PDB entry 5T94 | X-ray diffraction, 2.63 A resolution | chains A and B

== Chain A ==
Protein: Guanine nucleotide exchange factor SRM1
From: Saccharomyces cerevisiae (strain ATCC 204508 / S288c)
UniProt: P21827 (RCC1_YEAST); residues 1-482 here = UniProt positions 1-482
Sequence (482 residues; each row starts with the number of its first residue):
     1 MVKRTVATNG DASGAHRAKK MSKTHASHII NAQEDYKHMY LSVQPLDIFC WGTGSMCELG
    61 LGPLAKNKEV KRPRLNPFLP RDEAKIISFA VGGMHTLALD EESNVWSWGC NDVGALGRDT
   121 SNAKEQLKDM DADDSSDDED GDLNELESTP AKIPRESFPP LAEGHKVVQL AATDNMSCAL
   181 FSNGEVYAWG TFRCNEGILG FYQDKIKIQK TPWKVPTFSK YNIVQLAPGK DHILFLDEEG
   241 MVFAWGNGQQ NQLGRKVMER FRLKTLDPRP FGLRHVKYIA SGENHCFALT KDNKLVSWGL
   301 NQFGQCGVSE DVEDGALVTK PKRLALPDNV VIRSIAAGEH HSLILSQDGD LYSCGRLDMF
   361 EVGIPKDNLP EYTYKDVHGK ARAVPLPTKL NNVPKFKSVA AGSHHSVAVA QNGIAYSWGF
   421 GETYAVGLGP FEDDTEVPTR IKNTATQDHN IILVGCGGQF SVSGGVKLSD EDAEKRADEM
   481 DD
Disordered / not traced: 1, 7-15, 123-140
UniProt features mapped onto this chain:
  - motif: A15 to A26 (Nuclear localization signal)
  - modified residue (Phosphoserine): S135, S136
  - mutagenesis: K19 (K19T: Impairs correct nuclear localization; when associated with T-20 and T-23), K20 (K20A/Q: Impairs activity; K20T: Impairs correct nuclear localization; when associated with T-19 and T-23), K23 (K23T: Impairs correct nuclear localization; when associated with T-19 and T-20), G282 (G282S: Leads to temperature-dependent mislocalization of nucleoporins (nups) and the pore-membrane protein POM152)
Reported in the primary citation:
  - mutagenesis - R4A, R4A/K20A, K20A: abolished binding to Importin subunit alpha (chain B)
  - mutagenesis - E34A/D35A: unchanged binding to Importin subunit alpha (chain B)

== Chain B ==
Protein: Importin subunit alpha
From: Saccharomyces cerevisiae (strain ATCC 204508 / S288c)
Notes: engineered mutation(s): T205A, D276E, K400R
UniProt: Q02821 (IMA1_YEAST); numbering as in UniProt (aligned over 1-542)
Sequence (542 residues; each row starts with the number of its first residue):
     1 MDNGTDSSTS KFVPEYRRTN FKNKGRFSAD ELRRRRDTQQ VELRKAKRDE ALAKRRNFIP
    61 PTDGADSDEE DESSVSADQQ FYSQLQQELP QMTQQLNSDD MQEQLSATVK FRQILSREHR
   121 PPIDVVIQAG VVPRLVEFMR ENQPEMLQLE AAWALTNIAS GTSAQTKVVV DADAVPLFIQ
   181 LLYTGSVEVK EQAIWALGNV AGDSTDYRDY VLQCNAMEPI LGLFNSNKPS LIRTATWTLS
   241 NLCRGKKPQP DWSVVSQALP TLAKLIYSMD TETLVDACWA ISYLSDGPQE AIQAVIDVRI
   301 PKRLVELLSH ESTLVQTPAL RAVGNIVTGN DLQTQVVINA GVLPALRLLL SSPKENIKKE
   361 ACWTISNITA GNTEQIQAVI DANLIPPLVK LLEVAEYKTK KEACWAISNA SSGGLQRPDI
   421 IRYLVSQGCI KPLCDLLEIA DNRIIEVTLD ALENILKMGE ADKEARGLNI NENADFIEKA
   481 GGMEKIFNCQ QNENDKIYEK AYKIIETYFG EEEDAVDETM APQNAGNTFG FGSNVNQQFN
   541 FN
Disordered / not traced: 1-87, 510-542
UniProt features mapped onto this chain:
  - modified residue: M1 (N-acetylmethionine)
  - mutagenesis: S116 (S116F: In SRP1-31; temperature-sensitive mutant; reduced growth rate and chromosome loss), E145 (E145K: In SRP1-49; temperature-sensitive mutant; alteration in nucleolar and microtubule morphology), P219 (P219Q: In SRP1-1; temperature-sensitive mutant), D286 (D286N: In SRP1-3; temperature-sensitive mutant), E360 (E360K: In SRP1-2; temperature-sensitive mutant), G459 (G459V: In SRP1-54; temperature-sensitive mutant; reduced growth rate)

== Interface between chain A and chain B ==
Pairs across the interface - 80 pairs, chain A then chain B:
  K3(A) - V327(B)  hydrogen bond (side chain-backbone)
  K3(A) - T328(B)
  K3(A) - G329(B)  hydrogen bond (side chain-backbone)
  K3(A) - N330(B)
  K3(A) - D331(B)  salt bridge
  K3(A) - T334(B)
  K3(A) - N367(B)
  K3(A) - A370(B)
  R4(A) - T328(B)
  R4(A) - W363(B)
  R4(A) - N367(B)  hydrogen bond (backbone-side chain)
  R4(A) - K401(B)
  R4(A) - E402(B)  salt bridge
  R4(A) - W405(B)
  R4(A) - R443(B)
  V6(A) - W363(B)
  R17(A) - W237(B)
  R17(A) - S240(B)  hydrogen bond
  R17(A) - N241(B)
  R17(A) - R244(B)  hydrogen bond (backbone-side chain)
  R17(A) - D276(B)  salt bridge
  R17(A) - W279(B)
  R17(A) - Y283(B)
  A18(A) - W237(B)
  A18(A) - R244(B)
  K19(A) - G198(B)
  K19(A) - G202(B)
  K19(A) - W237(B)
  K19(A) - N241(B)  hydrogen bond (backbone-side chain)
  K19(A) - R244(B)
  K20(A) - A159(B)
  K20(A) - S160(B)
  K20(A) - G161(B)  hydrogen bond (side chain-backbone)
  K20(A) - T162(B)  hydrogen bond (side chain-backbone)
  K20(A) - S163(B)
  K20(A) - T166(B)  hydrogen bond
  K20(A) - N199(B)
  K20(A) - D203(B)  salt bridge
  M21(A) - S160(B)
  M21(A) - W195(B)  hydrogen bond (backbone-side chain)
  M21(A) - N199(B)  hydrogen bond (backbone-side chain)
  M21(A) - W237(B)  hydrophobic
  S22(A) - N157(B)
  S22(A) - S160(B)
  S22(A) - W195(B)
  K23(A) - S116(B)
  K23(A) - W153(B)  hydrogen bond (backbone-side chain)
  K23(A) - N157(B)  hydrogen bond (backbone-side chain)
  K23(A) - Q192(B)  hydrogen bond
  K23(A) - W195(B)
  T24(A) - S116(B)
  T24(A) - R117(B)
  T24(A) - E118(B)  hydrogen bond
  H25(A) - E118(B)
  E34(A) - R112(B)
  E34(A) - L149(B)
  E34(A) - E150(B)
  D35(A) - R112(B)  salt bridge
  D35(A) - Q113(B)  hydrogen bond
  K37(A) - M146(B)
  H38(A) - Q102(B)  hydrogen bond (backbone-side chain)
  H38(A) - L105(B)
  H38(A) - S106(B)
  H38(A) - V109(B)
  L41(A) - Q102(B)  hydrogen bond (backbone-side chain)
  L41(A) - M146(B)
  S42(A) - Q102(B)
  S42(A) - M146(B)
  V43(A) - M101(B)  hydrophobic
  V43(A) - Q102(B)  hydrogen bond (backbone-side chain)
  V43(A) - P144(B)  hydrophobic
  Q44(A) - M101(B)
  K166(A) - E145(B)  salt bridge
  R333(A) - E103(B)  salt bridge
  Q347(A) - Q91(B)
  Q347(A) - K110(B)
  K397(A) - D100(B)  salt bridge
  Q411(A) - E103(B)  hydrogen bond
  N450(A) - D100(B)
  I452(A) - Q102(B)
Other interface residues (no listed pair), chain A (29 interface residues in all): T5, H16
Other interface residues (no listed pair), chain B (58 interface residues in all): Q95, S186, R321, N325, S366
Interface features reported in the paper:
  - pairs named by the authors: R17(A)-D276(B)
  - interface residues, chain A: K3(A), R4(A), R17(A), K20(A), Q33(A), E34(A), D35(A), L41(A), V43(A), K166(A), R333(A), K397(A), Q411(A)
  - interface residues, chain B: R112(B), Q113(B)

== In short ==
The interface between chain A and chain B involves 29 residues on one side and 58 on the other; the contacts
include 20 hydrogen bonds and 8 salt bridges. Polar pairs include K3(A)-D331(B), R4(A)-E402(B) and
R17(A)-D276(B). The authors report a contact between R17(A) and D276(B). The paper reports that R4A, R4A/K20A
and K20A of chain A abolish binding to Importin subunit alpha (chain B); interface residues K3(A), R4(A) and
R112(B) among others.
Chain A is Guanine nucleotide exchange factor SRM1 and chain B is Importin subunit alpha, both from
Saccharomyces cerevisiae (strain ATCC 204508 / S288c); the structure, Crystal structure of Kap60 bound to
yeast RCC1 (Prp20), was determined by X-ray diffraction.
